PDB entry 8RMG | electron microscopy, 2.46 A resolution | chains F and G of the 9 polymer chains in the assembly

[Chain F]
Molecule: LYR motif-containing protein 4
Organism: Homo sapiens
Reference sequence: Q9HD34 (LYRM4_HUMAN); residues 1-91 here = UniProt positions 1-91
Sequence (115 residues; each row starts with the number of its first residue; numbers below 1 keep their minus sign (Met-23 is residue -23)):
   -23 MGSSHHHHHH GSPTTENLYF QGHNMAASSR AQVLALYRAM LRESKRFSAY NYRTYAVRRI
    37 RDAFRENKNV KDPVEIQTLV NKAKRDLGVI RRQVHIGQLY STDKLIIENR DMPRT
Not modelled in the structure: -23 to 4, 86-91
Construct notes: initiating methionine (-23); expression tag (-22 to 0); conflict Ala11 (Ser in Q9HD34)
Residues lining bound ligands: S-dodecanoyl-4'-phosphopantetheine (8Q1; S-[2-({N-[(2R)-2-hydroxy-3,3-dimethyl-4-(phosphonooxy)butanoyl]-beta-alanyl}amino)ethyl] dodecanethioate): Arg6, Val9, Met16, Tyr31, Ala32, Arg35, Ile36, Ala39, Phe40, Asn43, Lys44, Val46, Ile52, Leu55, Val56, Ala59, Asp62, Ile66

[Chain G]
Molecule: Acyl carrier protein
Organism: Escherichia coli BL21(DE3)
Reference sequence: P0A6A8 (ACP_ECOLI); residue numbers follow UniProt; this construct covers 1-78
Sequence (78 residues; numbered 1 to 78; the number before each row is that of its first residue):
     1 MSTIEERVKK IIGEQLGVKQ EEVTNNASFV EDLGADSLDT VELVMALEEE FDTEIPDEEA
    61 EKITTVQAAI DYINGHQA
Not modelled in the structure: 1-2, 77-78
Covalent attachments: S-dodecanoyl-4'-phosphopantetheine (8Q1) linked to Ser37
Curated features (UniProtKB/Swiss-Prot):
  - modified residue: Ser37 (O-(pantetheine 4'-phosphoryl)serine)
  - mutagenesis: Ser37 (S37A/T: Loss of phosphopantetheinylation, and inhibition of cell growth)

[Interface between chain F and chain G]
Residue-residue contacts (20; chain F residue first):
  Leu10(F) - Ser37(G)
  Leu10(F) - Val41(G)  hydrophobic
  Tyr13(F) - Leu38(G)  hydrophobic
  Tyr13(F) - Val41(G)  hydrophobic
  Tyr13(F) - Glu42(G)  hydrogen bond
  Arg14(F) - Val41(G)
  Arg14(F) - Glu48(G)  salt bridge
  Arg14(F) - Ile55(G)
  Arg14(F) - Asp57(G)  salt bridge
  Arg14(F) - Glu61(G)  salt bridge
  Leu17(F) - Glu42(G)
  Leu17(F) - Met45(G)  hydrophobic
  Arg18(F) - Met45(G)
  Lys21(F) - Met45(G)
  Arg37(F) - Glu42(G)  salt bridge
  Phe40(F) - Leu38(G)
  Arg41(F) - Leu38(G)
  Arg41(F) - Asp39(G)  salt bridge
  Arg41(F) - Glu42(G)  salt bridge
  Lys44(F) - Asp36(G)  salt bridge
Other interface residues (no listed pair), chain F (11 interface residues in all): Arg6

[In short]
Chain F and chain G each contribute 11 residues to their interface; the contacts include 1 hydrogen bond and 7
salt bridges. Among the polar pairs are Arg14(F)-Glu48(G), Arg14(F)-Asp57(G) and Arg14(F)-Glu61(G). Bound to
chain F: S-dodecanoyl-4'-phosphopantetheine. S-dodecanoyl-4'-phosphopantetheine is covalently linked to
Ser37(G).
Chain F is LYR motif-containing protein 4 (Homo sapiens) and chain G is Acyl carrier protein (Escherichia coli
BL21(DE3)); the structure, Structure of the core ISC complex under turnover conditions (FDX2-bound in distal
conformation), was determined by electron microscopy (same publication as 8RMC, 8RMD, 8RME and 8RMF).
